PDB entry 7UIL | electron microscopy, 4.30 A resolution (low resolution: residue-level contacts below are approximate; hydrogen-bond / salt-bridge calls are withheld) | chains e and p of the 13 polymer chains in the assembly

Chain e:
Name: Mediator of RNA polymerase II transcription subunit 5
Organism: Saccharomyces cerevisiae
UniProt: P53114 (MED5_YEAST); residues 1-1132 here = UniProt positions 1-1132
Amino-acid sequence (1132 residues; each row starts with the number of its first residue):
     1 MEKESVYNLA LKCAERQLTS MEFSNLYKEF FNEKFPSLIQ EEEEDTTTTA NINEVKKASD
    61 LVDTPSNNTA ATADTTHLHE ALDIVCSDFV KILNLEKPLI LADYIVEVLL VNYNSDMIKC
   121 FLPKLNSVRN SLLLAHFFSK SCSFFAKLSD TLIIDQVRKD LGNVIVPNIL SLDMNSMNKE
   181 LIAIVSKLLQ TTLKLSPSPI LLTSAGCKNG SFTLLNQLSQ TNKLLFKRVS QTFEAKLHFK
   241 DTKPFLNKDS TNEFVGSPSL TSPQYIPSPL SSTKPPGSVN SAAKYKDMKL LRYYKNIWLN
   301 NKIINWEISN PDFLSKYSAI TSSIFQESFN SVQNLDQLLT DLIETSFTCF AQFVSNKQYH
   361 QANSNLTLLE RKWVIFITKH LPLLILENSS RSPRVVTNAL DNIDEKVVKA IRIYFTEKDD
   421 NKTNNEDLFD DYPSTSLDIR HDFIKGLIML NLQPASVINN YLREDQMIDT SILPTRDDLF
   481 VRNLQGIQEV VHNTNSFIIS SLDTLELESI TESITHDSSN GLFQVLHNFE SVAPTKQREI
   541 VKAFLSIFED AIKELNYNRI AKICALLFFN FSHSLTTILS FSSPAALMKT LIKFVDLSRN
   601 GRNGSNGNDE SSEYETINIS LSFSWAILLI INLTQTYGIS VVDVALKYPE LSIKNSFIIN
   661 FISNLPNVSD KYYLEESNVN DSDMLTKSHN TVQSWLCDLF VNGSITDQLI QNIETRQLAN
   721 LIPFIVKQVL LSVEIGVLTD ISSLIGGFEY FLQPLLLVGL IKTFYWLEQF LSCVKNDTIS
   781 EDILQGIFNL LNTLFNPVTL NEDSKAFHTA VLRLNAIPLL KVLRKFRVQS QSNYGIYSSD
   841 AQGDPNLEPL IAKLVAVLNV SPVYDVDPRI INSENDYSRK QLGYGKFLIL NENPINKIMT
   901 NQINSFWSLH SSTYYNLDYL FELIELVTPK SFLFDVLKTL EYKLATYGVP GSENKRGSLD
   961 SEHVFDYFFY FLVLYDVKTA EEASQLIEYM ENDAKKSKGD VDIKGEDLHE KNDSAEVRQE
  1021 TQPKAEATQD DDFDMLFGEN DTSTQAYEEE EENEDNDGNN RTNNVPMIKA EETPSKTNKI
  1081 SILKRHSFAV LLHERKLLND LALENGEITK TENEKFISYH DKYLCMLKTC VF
Disordered / not traced: 1-286, 420-432, 827-845, 993-1077

Chain p:
Name: Mediator of RNA polymerase II transcription subunit 16
Organism: Saccharomyces cerevisiae
UniProt: P32259 (MED16_YEAST); numbering as in UniProt (aligned over 1-974)
Amino-acid sequence (974 residues; each row starts with the number of its first residue):
     1 MMLGEHLMSW SKTGIIAYSD SQSSNANICL TFLESINGIN WRFHTPQKYV LHPQLHEVQY
    61 QESSSTLSTH STTTSVNGST TAGVGSTPNF GGNSNKSPPQ FFYNISSIHW NNWFSLPGDM
   121 LAVCDELGNM TMLITGQRPD RATTYEKLTM VFQDNVYKIY NHVMPLKPVD KLKPMNIERK
   181 QTRKEYNTSI LEFRWLTSSK SVIVSQFCAF DSSSNTYRSR AQQVPPYGVY HPPFIKYACL
   241 AIRKNGQIDF WYQFSNSKDH KKITLQLLDT SNQRFKDLQW LEFARITPMN DDQCMLITTY
   301 SKLSKNISFY KLHVNWNLNA TKPNVLNDPS LKIQFILSTT LDPTDDEGHV LKLENLHVVS
   361 KSSIEKDPSP EILVLYNVCD TSKSLVKRYR LAPTQLSAEY LVILKPDLNI DRNNSTNQIF
   421 QSRRYNLRRH SDIVLDKKVT LITSEMFDAF VSFYFEDGTI ESYNQNDWKL ETERLISQSQ
   481 LGKFKNIIAS PLSAGFNYGK LPLPPSVEWM KVSPSMCGVI VKQYNKKWPQ FYAAVQKNYA
   541 DPEKDSINAT ALAFGYVKSL HKQISAEDLT IAAKTHILRI SFLDRKRAKE FITTLLKSLY
   601 SFFNISPDAP KEIMDKIITS RPLQKIMLLQ LELGSCFSQE NIEEMARVIL YLKNVLFAFN
   661 GVARNFHFAI EQISNNSNQQ QNPKLFQTIF SKQDLIHSLI PVAKWFVKFI TYLTQEILIL
   721 INDPTNKEYT LVHGIFGAKM SRTLILSILN EIKKVTQIVA KFPETSYPIL NESSTFLKLV
   781 LSESPVDFEK FETFLVDVNN KFIALCEQQP SQEREFSLLV KAEIPPEYAK VGDFLLQYAN
   841 NAVISHANAA AVYFADTSGL KISNSEFFNP EIFHLLQPLE EGLIIDTDKL PIKNRTSKSF
   901 SKLLYDDVTC DKLSVSEISD GKLKRCSRCG SVTRAGNIIS SDKTIVPTSI QTKRWPTMYT
   961 RLCICSGMLF EMDG
Disordered / not traced: 58-99, 156-157, 398-424
UniProt features mapped onto this chain:
  - motif: Lys889 to Lys893 (Nuclear localization signal)

Interface between chain e and chain p:
Residue-residue contacts (80):
  Gln361(e) - Arg274(p)
  Val642(e) - Val350(p)
  Ile653(e) - Gly348(p)
  Lys654(e) - Asp346(p)
  Ser663(e) - Thr340(p)
  Ser663(e) - Pro343(p)
  Pro666(e) - Thr340(p)
  Asn667(e) - Thr339(p)
  Asp670(e) - Thr394(p)
  Asp670(e) - Asn426(p)
  Lys727(e) - Asn426(p)
  Cys773(e) - Ile336(p)
  Asn776(e) - Phe335(p)
  Lys825(e) - Thr270(p)
  Gln881(e) - Ser271(p)
  Gln881(e) - Asn272(p)
  Gln881(e) - Gln273(p)
  Gln881(e) - Arg274(p)
  Leu882(e) - Asn272(p)
  Leu882(e) - Arg274(p)
  Gly883(e) - Arg274(p)
  Tyr884(e) - Asn272(p)
  Tyr884(e) - Phe275(p)
  Gly885(e) - Phe275(p)
  Phe887(e) - Leu278(p)
  Leu888(e) - Arg274(p)
  Leu888(e) - Leu278(p)
  Ile889(e) - Arg274(p)
  Ile889(e) - Asp277(p)
  Ile889(e) - Leu278(p)
  Ile889(e) - Trp280(p)
  Leu890(e) - Gln273(p)
  Leu890(e) - Arg274(p)
  Leu890(e) - Asp277(p)
  Asn891(e) - Asn187(p)
  Asn891(e) - Asp277(p)
  Pro894(e) - Asn187(p)
  Ile895(e) - Glu185(p)
  Ile895(e) - Trp280(p)
  Asn896(e) - Lys184(p)
  Asn896(e) - Glu185(p)
  Asn896(e) - Tyr186(p)
  Met899(e) - Lys184(p)
  Met899(e) - Glu185(p)
  Ile903(e) - Lys184(p)
  Glu922(e) - Leu303(p)
  Glu925(e) - Lys302(p)
  Leu926(e) - Trp280(p)
  Leu926(e) - Glu282(p)
  Leu926(e) - Leu303(p)
  Thr928(e) - Glu282(p)
  Lys930(e) - Met1(p)
  Lys930(e) - Met2(p)
  Asp935(e) - Arg183(p)
  Lys938(e) - Arg183(p)
  Thr939(e) - Arg183(p)
  Tyr942(e) - Gln181(p)
  Asn1078(e) - Cys379(p)
  Asn1078(e) - Asp380(p)
  Ser1081(e) - Cys379(p)
  Ser1081(e) - Asp380(p)
  Ile1082(e) - Val350(p)
  Ile1082(e) - Cys379(p)
  Arg1085(e) - Val350(p)
  Arg1085(e) - Leu351(p)
  Arg1085(e) - Lys352(p)
  Arg1085(e) - Asn377(p)
  Arg1085(e) - Cys379(p)
  His1086(e) - Lys352(p)
  Arg1095(e) - Met1(p)
  Arg1095(e) - Pro505(p)
  Leu1098(e) - Glu456(p)
  Leu1098(e) - Leu503(p)
  Leu1098(e) - Pro505(p)
  Leu1101(e) - Leu503(p)
  Ala1102(e) - Leu503(p)
  Asn1105(e) - Lys500(p)
  Glu1107(e) - Ser506(p)
  Glu1107(e) - Gln523(p)
  Ile1108(e) - Ser506(p)
Also at the interface, not in a pair above, chain e (60 interface residues in all): Asn363, Leu646, Leu731, Val737, Gln769, Ser772, Lys821, Thr900, Val927, Tyr989, Leu1091, Glu1094
Also at the interface, not in a pair above, chain p (46 interface residues in all): Ser338, Thr344, Glu347, Leu396, Pro502

In short:
60 residues of chain e and 46 residues of chain p are in contact.
Here chain e is Mediator of RNA polymerase II transcription subunit 5 and chain p is Mediator of RNA
polymerase II transcription subunit 16, both from Saccharomyces cerevisiae. Entry 7UIL (Mediator-PIC Early
(Tail A/B Dimer)) was determined by electron microscopy (same publication as 7UI9, 7UIC, 7UIF, 7UIG, 7UIK and
7UIO).
